Entry 6B6X (X-ray diffraction, 1.84 A resolution); this record covers chains A and B.

Chain A (and B):
Protein: Carbon monoxide dehydrogenase
From: Desulfovibrio vulgaris
Notes: EC 1.2.7.4; chain B of this document is another copy of the same molecule, construct and numbering; everything in this record applies to it too
UniProtKB: Q72A99 (Q72A99_DESVH); residue numbers follow UniProt; this construct covers 2-629
Amino-acid sequence (637 residues; row label = number of the first residue in the row; numbers below 1 keep their minus sign (Met-7 is residue -7)):
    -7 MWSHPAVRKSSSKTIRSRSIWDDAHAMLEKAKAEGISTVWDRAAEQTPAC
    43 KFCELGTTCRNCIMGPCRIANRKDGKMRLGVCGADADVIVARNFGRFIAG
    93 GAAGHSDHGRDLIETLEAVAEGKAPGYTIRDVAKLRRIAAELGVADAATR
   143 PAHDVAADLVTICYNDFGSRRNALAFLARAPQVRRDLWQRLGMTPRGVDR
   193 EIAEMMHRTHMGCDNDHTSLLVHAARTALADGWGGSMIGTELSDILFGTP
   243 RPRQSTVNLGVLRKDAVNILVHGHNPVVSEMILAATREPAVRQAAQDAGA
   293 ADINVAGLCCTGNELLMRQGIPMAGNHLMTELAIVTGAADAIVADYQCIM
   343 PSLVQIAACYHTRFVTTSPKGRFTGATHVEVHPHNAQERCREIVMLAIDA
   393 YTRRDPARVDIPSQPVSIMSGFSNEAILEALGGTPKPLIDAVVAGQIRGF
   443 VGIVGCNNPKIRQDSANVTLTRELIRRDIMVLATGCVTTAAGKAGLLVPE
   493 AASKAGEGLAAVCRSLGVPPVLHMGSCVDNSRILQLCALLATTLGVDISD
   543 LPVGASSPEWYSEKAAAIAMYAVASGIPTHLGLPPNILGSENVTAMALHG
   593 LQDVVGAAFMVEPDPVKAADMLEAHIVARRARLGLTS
Not modelled in the structure: -7 to 3, 628-629 (chain B: -7 to 3, 629)
Construct notes: expression tag (-7 to 1)
Ion coordination: 2Fe-2S cluster Fe: Cys42, Cys45 (shared with Cys42(B), Cys45(B) of chain B); 4Fe-4S cluster Fe: Cys51, Cys54, Cys59, Cys74; fe(4)-ni(1)-S(4) cluster Fe: His266, Cys302, Cys340, Cys448, Cys478, Cys519
Small-molecule neighbours:
  - 2Fe-2S cluster (FES): Cys42, Phe44, Cys45, Thr50, Arg60
  - 4Fe-4S cluster (SF4): Cys51, Arg52, Asn53, Cys54, Met56, Gly57, Pro58, Cys59, Gly72, Val73, Cys74, Ile81, Arg84, Met203
  - fe(4)-ni(1)-S(4) cluster (XCC): His266, Cys301, Cys302, His319, Cys340, Gly447, Cys448, Gly477, Cys478, Cys519, Tyr553, Ser554, Lys556
What the authors report for this chain:
  - catalytic residues: Lys556 (citing earlier work)

Chain A / chain B interface:
Contacting residue pairs - 210 pairs, chain A then chain B:
  Val31(A) - Val73(B)
  Arg34(A) - Gly72(B)  hydrogen bond (side chain-backbone)
  Arg34(A) - Val73(B)  hydrogen bond (side chain-backbone)
  Arg34(A) - Cys74(B)
  Arg34(A) - Gly75(B)
  Ala35(A) - Val73(B)  hydrophobic
  Glu37(A) - Lys68(B)
  Glu37(A) - Met69(B)  hydrogen bond (side chain-backbone)
  Gln38(A) - Cys59(B)
  Gln38(A) - Arg60(B)  hydrogen bond (side chain-backbone)
  Gln38(A) - Met69(B)
  Gln38(A) - Leu71(B)  hydrogen bond (side chain-backbone)
  Gln38(A) - Val73(B)
  Pro40(A) - Arg60(B)  hydrogen bond (backbone-side chain)
  Ala41(A) - Pro58(B)  hydrophobic
  Ala41(A) - Arg60(B)
  Cys42(A) - Arg60(B)
  Cys45(A) - Thr50(B)
  Cys45(A) - Arg52(B)
  Cys45(A) - Pro58(B)  hydrophobic
  Thr50(A) - Cys45(B)
  Thr50(A) - Arg52(B)  hydrogen bond (backbone-side chain)
  Arg52(A) - Cys45(B)
  Arg52(A) - Thr50(B)
  Arg52(A) - Arg52(B)
  Arg52(A) - Asn85(B)
  Arg52(A) - Phe89(B)
  Asn53(A) - Phe89(B)
  Asn53(A) - Glu555(B)
  Cys54(A) - Phe89(B)  hydrophobic
  Cys54(A) - Tyr553(B)
  Ile55(A) - Asn450(B)  hydrogen bond (backbone-side chain)
  Ile55(A) - Lys452(B)  hydrogen bond (backbone-side chain)
  Ile55(A) - Trp552(B)
  Ile55(A) - Tyr553(B)  hydrogen bond (backbone-backbone)
  Ile55(A) - Leu575(B)  hydrophobic
  Ile55(A) - Asn578(B)
  Met56(A) - Val31(B)  hydrophobic
  Met56(A) - His319(B)  hydrogen bond
  Met56(A) - Asn450(B)
  Met56(A) - Pro451(B)
  Met56(A) - Lys452(B)  hydrogen bond (backbone-side chain)
  Met56(A) - Tyr553(B)  hydrophobic
  Gly57(A) - Lys452(B)  hydrogen bond (backbone-side chain)
  Pro58(A) - Ala41(B)  hydrophobic
  Pro58(A) - Cys45(B)  hydrophobic
  Pro58(A) - Glu46(B)
  Cys59(A) - Gln38(B)
  Arg60(A) - Gln38(B)  hydrogen bond (backbone-side chain)
  Arg60(A) - Pro40(B)  hydrogen bond (side chain-backbone)
  Arg60(A) - Ala41(B)
  Arg60(A) - Cys42(B)
  Lys68(A) - Glu37(B)
  Met69(A) - Glu37(B)  hydrogen bond (backbone-side chain)
  Met69(A) - Gln38(B)
  Leu71(A) - Arg34(B)
  Leu71(A) - Gln38(B)  hydrogen bond (backbone-side chain)
  Gly72(A) - Arg34(B)  hydrogen bond (backbone-side chain)
  Val73(A) - Val31(B)
  Val73(A) - Arg34(B)  hydrogen bond (backbone-side chain)
  Val73(A) - Ala35(B)  hydrophobic
  Val73(A) - Gln38(B)
  Cys74(A) - Arg34(B)
  Cys74(A) - Met342(B)
  Cys74(A) - Pro343(B)
  Cys74(A) - Ser344(B)
  Gly75(A) - Arg34(B)
  Gly75(A) - Pro343(B)
  Ala76(A) - Pro343(B)
  Asn85(A) - Arg52(B)
  Arg88(A) - Gly92(B)
  Arg88(A) - Met198(B)
  Arg88(A) - Glu555(B)  salt bridge
  Phe89(A) - Arg52(B)
  Phe89(A) - Asn53(B)
  Phe89(A) - Cys54(B)  hydrophobic
  Gly92(A) - Arg88(B)
  Gly92(A) - Met198(B)
  Gly92(A) - His202(B)
  Ala95(A) - Ala195(B)
  Ala95(A) - Met198(B)  hydrophobic
  Ala95(A) - His199(B)
  Gly96(A) - His199(B)
  Asp99(A) - Glu196(B)
  Asp99(A) - His199(B)  salt bridge
  Arg102(A) - Ser161(B)  hydrogen bond
  Arg102(A) - Arg192(B)
  Arg102(A) - Ala195(B)
  Glu106(A) - Arg192(B)  salt bridge
  Glu109(A) - Arg162(B)  salt bridge
  Val152(A) - Arg162(B)
  Thr153(A) - Arg162(B)  hydrogen bond
  Tyr156(A) - Ser161(B)
  Tyr156(A) - Arg162(B)
  Phe159(A) - Phe159(B)
  Phe159(A) - Gly160(B)
  Phe159(A) - Ser161(B)
  Gly160(A) - Phe159(B)
  Ser161(A) - Arg102(B)  hydrogen bond
  Ser161(A) - Tyr156(B)
  Ser161(A) - Phe159(B)
  Arg162(A) - Glu109(B)  salt bridge
  Arg162(A) - Val152(B)
  Arg162(A) - Thr153(B)  hydrogen bond
  Arg162(A) - Tyr156(B)
  Asp191(A) - Asp191(B)
  Asp191(A) - Arg192(B)
  Asp191(A) - Ala195(B)
  Arg192(A) - Arg102(B)
  Arg192(A) - Glu106(B)  salt bridge
  Arg192(A) - Asp191(B)
  Ala195(A) - Ala95(B)
  Ala195(A) - Asp191(B)
  Glu196(A) - Asp99(B)
  Glu196(A) - Lys362(B)
  Met198(A) - Arg88(B)
  Met198(A) - Gly92(B)
  Met198(A) - Ala95(B)  hydrophobic
  Met198(A) - Met198(B)  hydrophobic
  His199(A) - Ala95(B)
  His199(A) - Gly96(B)
  His199(A) - Asp99(B)  salt bridge
  His199(A) - Tyr338(B)
  His199(A) - Gln339(B)  hydrogen bond
  His199(A) - Lys362(B)
  Arg200(A) - Pro361(B)  hydrogen bond (side chain-backbone)
  Arg200(A) - Lys362(B)
  His202(A) - Gly92(B)
  His202(A) - Tyr553(B)
  His202(A) - Ser554(B)
  His202(A) - Glu555(B)
  His202(A) - Lys556(B)  hydrogen bond (side chain-backbone)
  Met203(A) - His319(B)
  Met203(A) - Cys340(B)  hydrogen bond (backbone-backbone)
  Met203(A) - Met342(B)  hydrophobic
  Met203(A) - Tyr553(B)
  Gly204(A) - Tyr338(B)
  Gly204(A) - Gln339(B)  hydrogen bond (backbone-backbone)
  Gly204(A) - Cys340(B)  hydrogen bond (backbone-backbone)
  Gly204(A) - Ile341(B)  hydrogen bond (backbone-backbone)
  Gly204(A) - Phe365(B)
  Cys205(A) - Tyr338(B)  hydrophobic
  Cys205(A) - Gln339(B)
  Cys205(A) - Lys362(B)  hydrogen bond (side chain-backbone)
  Cys205(A) - Gly363(B)
  Cys205(A) - Arg364(B)
  Cys205(A) - Phe365(B)
  Asp206(A) - Lys362(B)  hydrogen bond (backbone-backbone)
  Asp206(A) - Arg364(B)
  Asn207(A) - Pro343(B)
  Asn207(A) - Arg364(B)  hydrogen bond (backbone-backbone)
  Asn207(A) - Phe365(B)
  Asn207(A) - Thr366(B)  hydrogen bond (backbone-backbone)
  Asp208(A) - Arg364(B)  hydrogen bond (backbone-backbone)
  Asp208(A) - Thr366(B)  hydrogen bond
  Ser211(A) - Arg364(B)
  His319(A) - Met56(B)  hydrogen bond
  His319(A) - Met203(B)
  Tyr338(A) - His199(B)
  Tyr338(A) - Gly204(B)
  Tyr338(A) - Cys205(B)  hydrophobic
  Gln339(A) - His199(B)  hydrogen bond
  Gln339(A) - Met203(B)
  Gln339(A) - Gly204(B)  hydrogen bond (backbone-backbone)
  Gln339(A) - Cys205(B)
  Cys340(A) - Met203(B)  hydrogen bond (backbone-backbone)
  Cys340(A) - Gly204(B)  hydrogen bond (backbone-backbone)
  Ile341(A) - Gly204(B)  hydrogen bond (backbone-backbone)
  Met342(A) - Cys74(B)
  Met342(A) - Met203(B)  hydrophobic
  Pro343(A) - Cys74(B)
  Pro343(A) - Gly75(B)
  Pro343(A) - Ala76(B)
  Pro343(A) - Asn207(B)
  Ser344(A) - Cys74(B)
  Pro361(A) - Arg200(B)  hydrogen bond (backbone-side chain)
  Lys362(A) - Glu196(B)
  Lys362(A) - His199(B)
  Lys362(A) - Arg200(B)
  Lys362(A) - Cys205(B)  hydrogen bond (backbone-side chain)
  Lys362(A) - Asp206(B)  hydrogen bond (backbone-backbone)
  Gly363(A) - Cys205(B)
  Arg364(A) - Cys205(B)
  Arg364(A) - Asp206(B)
  Arg364(A) - Asn207(B)  hydrogen bond (backbone-backbone)
  Arg364(A) - Asp208(B)  hydrogen bond (backbone-backbone)
  Arg364(A) - Ser211(B)
  Phe365(A) - Gly204(B)
  Phe365(A) - Cys205(B)
  Phe365(A) - Asn207(B)
  Thr366(A) - Asn207(B)  hydrogen bond (backbone-backbone)
  Thr366(A) - Asp208(B)  hydrogen bond
  Asn450(A) - Ile55(B)  hydrogen bond (side chain-backbone)
  Asn450(A) - Met56(B)
  Pro451(A) - Met56(B)
  Lys452(A) - Ile55(B)  hydrogen bond (side chain-backbone)
  Lys452(A) - Met56(B)  hydrogen bond (side chain-backbone)
  Lys452(A) - Gly57(B)  hydrogen bond (side chain-backbone)
  Trp552(A) - Ile55(B)
  Tyr553(A) - Cys54(B)
  Tyr553(A) - Ile55(B)  hydrogen bond (backbone-backbone)
  Tyr553(A) - Met56(B)  hydrophobic
  Tyr553(A) - Met203(B)
  Ser554(A) - His202(B)
  Glu555(A) - Asn53(B)
  Glu555(A) - Arg88(B)  salt bridge
  Glu555(A) - His202(B)
  Lys556(A) - His202(B)  hydrogen bond (backbone-side chain)
  Leu575(A) - Ile55(B)  hydrophobic
  Asn578(A) - Ile55(B)
Interface residues without a listed pair, chain A (91 interface residues in all): Glu46, Ile61, Ala91, Gly93, Ser98, Ile194, His209, Pro576
Interface residues without a listed pair, chain B (90 interface residues in all): Ile61, Ala91, Gly93, Ile194, His209, Pro576

Overview:
The interface between chain A and chain B involves 91 residues on one side and 90 on the other; the contacts
include 55 hydrogen bonds and 8 salt bridges. Among the polar pairs are Arg88(A)-Glu555(B), Asp99(A)-His199(B)
and Glu106(A)-Arg192(B). Chain A binds 4Fe-4S cluster, fe(4)-ni(1)-S(4) cluster and 2Fe-2S cluster. The paper
reports the catalytic residue Lys556(A).
Both chains are Carbon monoxide dehydrogenase (Desulfovibrio vulgaris). Entry 6B6X (Crystal structure of
Desulfovibrio vulgaris carbon monoxide dehydrogenase, dithionite-reduced (protein batch 2), canonical
C-cluster) was determined by X-ray diffraction, deposited together with 6B6V, 6B6W, 6B6Y and 6DC2.
